PDB entry 4PPL | X-ray diffraction, 2.20 A resolution | chain A

== Chain A ==
Molecule: Monomeric Azami Green
Organism: Synthetic construct
Chain sequence (245 residues; row label = number of the first residue in the row; note: 2 numbers in that range are skipped by the numbering (no residue carries them; nothing is unmodelled there)):
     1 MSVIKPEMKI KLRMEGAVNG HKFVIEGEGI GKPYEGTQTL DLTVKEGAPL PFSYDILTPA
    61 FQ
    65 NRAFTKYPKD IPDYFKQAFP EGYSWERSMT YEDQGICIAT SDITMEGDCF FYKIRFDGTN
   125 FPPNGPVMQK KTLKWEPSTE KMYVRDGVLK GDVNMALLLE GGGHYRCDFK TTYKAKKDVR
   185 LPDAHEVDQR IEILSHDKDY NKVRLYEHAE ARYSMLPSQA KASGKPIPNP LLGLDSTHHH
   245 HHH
Unresolved in the structure: 1-2, 219-247
Covalent attachments: covalent link Q62-N65
Modified residues: Q62 ([2-(3-carbamoyl-1-imino-propyl)-4-(4-hydroxy-benzylidene)-5-oxo-4,5-dihydro-imidazol-1-yl]-acetic acid; CRQ)
From the paper describing this entry:
  - contacts within the chain: R66-E144 (water-mediated contact), S142-Q193 (hydrogen bond)

== Overview ==
The paper reports contacts within the chain involving R66, E144 and Q193 among others.
Chain A is Monomeric Azami Green (Synthetic construct); the structure, Crystal structure of eCGP123 H193Q
variant at pH 7.5, was determined by X-ray diffraction, deposited together with 4PPJ and 4PPK.
